Entry 8Y6W (electron microscopy, 3.19 A resolution); this record covers chains A and R of the 5 polymer chains in the assembly.

# Chain A
Protein: Guanine nucleotide-binding protein G(i) subunit alpha-1
Organism: Homo sapiens
UniProtKB: P63096 (GNAI1_HUMAN); residues 1-354 here = UniProt positions 1-354
Sequence (354 residues; each row starts with the number of its first residue):
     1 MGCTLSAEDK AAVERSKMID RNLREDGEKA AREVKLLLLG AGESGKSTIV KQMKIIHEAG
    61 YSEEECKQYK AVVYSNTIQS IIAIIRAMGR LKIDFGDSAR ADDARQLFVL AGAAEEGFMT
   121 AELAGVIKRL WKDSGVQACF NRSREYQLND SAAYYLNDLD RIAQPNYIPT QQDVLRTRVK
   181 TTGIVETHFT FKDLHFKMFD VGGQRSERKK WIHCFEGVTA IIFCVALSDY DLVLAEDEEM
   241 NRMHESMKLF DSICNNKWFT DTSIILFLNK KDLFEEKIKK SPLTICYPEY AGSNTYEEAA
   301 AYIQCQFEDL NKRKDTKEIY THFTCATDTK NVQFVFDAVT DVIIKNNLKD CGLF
Not modelled in the structure: 1-3, 54-181, 233-240
UniProt features mapped onto this chain:
  - region: Lys35 to Thr48 (G1 motif), Asp173 to Thr181 (G2 motif), Phe196 to Arg205 (G3 motif), Ile265 to Asp272 (G4 motif), Thr324 to Thr329 (G5 motif)
  - binding site (GTP): Glu43 to Thr48, Ser151, Leu175 to Thr181, Asp200 to Gln204, Asn269 to Asp272, Ala326
  - binding site (Mg(2+)): Ser47, Thr181
  - modified residue: Arg178 (ADP-ribosylarginine), Gln204 (Deamidated glutamine), Cys351 (ADP-ribosylcysteine)
  - lipidation: Gly2 (N-myristoyl glycine), Cys3 (S-palmitoyl cysteine)
  - natural variant: Gly40 (G40C: In NEDHISB; G40R: In NEDHISB), Gly45 (G45D: In NEDHISB), Thr48 (T48I: In NEDHISB; T48K: In NEDHISB), Gln52 (Q52P: In NEDHISB), Ser75 (deletion: In NEDHISB; uncertain significance), Gln172 (deletion: In NEDHISB), Asp173 (D173V: In NEDHISB), Glu186 to Phe189 (deletion: In NEDHISB; uncertain significance), Cys224 (C224Y: In NEDHISB), Lys270 (K270N: In NEDHISB; K270R: In NEDHISB), Asp272 (D272G: In NEDHISB), Ala326 (A326P: In NEDHISB), 1 further natural variant entry in UniProt
  - mutagenesis: Gly42 (G42R: Abolishes switch to an activated conformation and dissociation from beta and gamma subunits upon GTP binding. Abolishes interaction with RGS family members), Glu116 (E116L: Enhances interaction (inactive GDP-bound) with RGS14), Gln147 (Q147L: Enhances interaction (inactive GDP-bound) with RGS14), Glu245 (E245L: Enhances interaction (inactive GDP-bound) with RGS14)

# Chain R
Protein: Free fatty acid receptor 2
Organism: Homo sapiens
UniProtKB: O15552 (FFAR2_HUMAN); numbering as in UniProt (aligned over 1-325)
Sequence (362 residues; numbered -30 to 331; the number before each row is that of its first residue; numbers below 1 keep their minus sign (Met-30 is residue -30)):
   -30 MKTIIALSYI FCLVFADYKD DDDAENLYFQ GMLPDWKSSL ILMAYIIIFL TGLPANLLAL
    30 RAFVGRIRQP QPAPVHILLL SLTLADLLLL LLLPFKIIEA ASNFRWYLPK VVCALTSFGF
    90 YSSIYCSTWL LAGISIERYL GVAFPVQYKL SRRPLYGVIA ALVAWVMSFG HCTIVIIVQY
   150 LNTTEQVRSG NEITCYENFT DNQLDVVLPV RLELCLVLFF IPMAVTIFCY WRFVWIMLSQ
   210 PLVGAQRRRR AVGLAVVTLL NFLVCFGPYN VSHLVGYHQR KSPWWRSIAV VFSSLNASLD
   270 PLLFYFSSSV VRRAFGRGLQ VLRNQGSSLL GRRGKDTAEG TNEDRGVGQG EGMPSSLEVL
   330 FQ
Not modelled in the structure: -30 to 2, 152-161, 281-331
Disulfide bonds: Cys82-Cys164
Sequence notes: initiating methionine (-30); expression tag (-29 to 0, 326-331)
Ligand contacts:
  - tug-1375 (9UJ; (2R,4R)-2-(2-chlorophenyl)-3-[4-(3,5-dimethyl-1,2-oxazol-4-yl)phenyl]carbonyl-1,3-thiazolidine-4-carboxylic acid): Ala83, Ser86, Phe87, Tyr90, Cys141, Val144, Ile145, Val147, Gln148, Tyr165, Phe168, Gln172, Val175, Val176, Val179, Arg180, Leu183, Tyr238, His242, Arg255
  - A1LYC ((2S)-2-(4-chlorophenyl)-3-methyl-N-(1,3-thiazol-2-yl)butanamide): Val226, Leu229, Asn230, Val233, Phe261, Leu264, Leu268, Leu272
UniProt features mapped onto this chain:
  - glycosylation (N-linked (GlcNAc...) asparagine): Asn151, Asn167
  - mutagenesis: Tyr90 (Y90A: Partial loss of propionate-induced G protein-coupled receptor activity; Y90W: Complete loss of acetate-induced G protein-coupled receptor activity), Glu106 (E106A: Partial loss of SCFA-induced G protein-coupled receptor activity), Tyr108 (Y108A: Complete loss of SCFA-induced G protein-coupled receptor activity), His140 (H140A: Partial loss of SCFA-induced G protein-coupled receptor activity), Gln148 (Q148A: No effect on SCFA-induced G protein-coupled receptor activity; Q148E: Partial loss of SCFA-induced G protein-coupled receptor activity), Gly159 (G159E: Partial loss of SCFA-independent constitutive G protein-coupled receptor activity), Tyr165 (Y165A: Partial loss of propionate-induced G protein-coupled receptor activity), Arg180 (R180A/K/L/S: Complete loss of SCFA-induced G protein-coupled receptor activity), Tyr238 (Y238A: Partial loss of propionate-induced G protein-coupled receptor activity), Asn239 (N239A: Complete loss of acetate-induced G protein-coupled receptor activity), His242 (H242A/F: Complete loss of SCFA-induced G protein-coupled receptor activity), Arg255 (R255A: Complete loss of SCFA-induced G protein-coupled receptor activity)
What the authors report for this chain:
  - binding site for tug-1375: Tyr90, Cys141, Val144, Val147, Tyr165, Phe168, Val175, Val176, Arg180, Leu183, Tyr238, His242, Arg255
  - mutagenesis - Y90A (100-fold), R180A (100-fold), Y238A (100-fold), H242A (100-fold), R255A (100-fold): decreased signaling in response to tug-1375
  - mutagenesis - Y90A (100-fold), R180A (100-fold), Y238A (100-fold), H242A (100-fold), R255A (100-fold): decreased signaling in response to propionate
  - mutagenesis - Y90A (100-fold), R180A (100-fold), Y238A (100-fold), H242A (100-fold), R255A (100-fold): decreased signaling in response to butyrate
  - mutagenesis - F168A, V176A: decreased signaling in response to SCFAs
  - mutagenesis - F87A/T142G/I145A: increased signaling in response to palmitic acid
  - specificity-determining residues: Leu84, Phe87, Thr142, Ile145, Leu268
  - binding site for A1LYC: Leu229, Asn230, Val233, Phe261, Leu264, Leu268
  - mutagenesis - L229A, V233A, L264A: unchanged signaling in response to A1LYC
  - mutagenesis - N230A (30-fold), L268A (30-fold): decreased signaling in response to A1LYC
  - mutagenesis - L268V: abolished signaling in response to A1LYC
  - contacts within the chain: Lys65-Phe89 (cation-pi contact), Phe89-Val259 (hydrophobic contact), Tyr94-His242 (hydrogen bond), Leu100-Phe273
  - conformationally variable residues (helix shift, side-chain flip): Phe89, Tyr90, Asn265, Asp269, Phe273
  - mutagenesis - F168A: unchanged signaling in response to tug-1375
  - specificity-determining residues: Lys65 (citing earlier work)

# Chain A / chain R interface
Residue-residue contacts (38):
  Gly27(A) - Gln40(R)  hydrogen bond (backbone-side chain)
  Glu28(A) - Arg122(R)  salt bridge
  Glu28(A) - Pro123(R)
  Ala31(A) - Lys118(R)
  Arg32(A) - Leu119(R)
  Asp193(A) - Leu119(R)
  Leu194(A) - Leu119(R)  hydrophobic
  Glu318(A) - Val212(R)
  Phe336(A) - Val115(R)  hydrophobic
  Asp341(A) - Leu211(R)
  Ile343(A) - Pro114(R)
  Ile343(A) - Lys118(R)
  Ile344(A) - Pro114(R)  hydrophobic
  Lys345(A) - Leu211(R)
  Lys345(A) - Val212(R)
  Lys345(A) - Arg216(R)
  Asn347(A) - Gly110(R)  hydrogen bond (side chain-backbone)
  Asn347(A) - Pro114(R)
  Asn347(A) - Tyr117(R)
  Leu348(A) - Val111(R)  hydrophobic
  Leu348(A) - Phe202(R)  hydrophobic
  Leu348(A) - Met206(R)  hydrophobic
  Leu348(A) - Arg216(R)
  Lys349(A) - Arg216(R)
  Asp350(A) - Val44(R)
  Asp350(A) - His45(R)
  Asp350(A) - Arg121(R)  salt bridge
  Cys351(A) - Glu106(R)
  Cys351(A) - Arg107(R)  hydrogen bond (backbone-side chain)
  Gly352(A) - Leu223(R)
  Leu353(A) - Arg107(R)
  Leu353(A) - Phe202(R)  hydrophobic
  Leu353(A) - Arg219(R)
  Leu353(A) - Ala220(R)
  Leu353(A) - Leu223(R)
  Phe354(A) - Arg216(R)
  Phe354(A) - Ser277(R)
  Phe354(A) - Val280(R)  hydrophobic
Interface residues without a listed pair, chain A (24 interface residues in all): Val34, Lys192, Tyr320, Thr340
Interface residues without a listed pair, chain R (30 interface residues in all): Ala42, Leu48, Gln209, Gly213, Ala224

# Overview
Chain A and chain R form an interface of 24 and 30 residues respectively, with 3 hydrogen bonds and 2 salt
bridges. Polar pairs include Glu28(A)-Arg122(R), Asp350(A)-Arg121(R) and Gly27(A)-Gln40(R). The paper reports
a binding site for tug-1375 at Tyr90(R), Cys141(R) and Val144(R) among others; Y90A, R180A and Y238A of chain
R, among others, reduce signaling in response to tug-1375; 14 substitutions were tested in all.
Chain A is Guanine nucleotide-binding protein G(i) subunit alpha-1 and chain R is Free fatty acid receptor 2,
both from Homo sapiens; the structure, TUG-1375 and 4-CMTB-bound human FFA2 in complex with Gi, was determined
by electron microscopy.
